Entry 6WJV (electron microscopy, 3.50 A resolution); this record covers chains 3 and 4 of the 4 polymer chains in the assembly.

# Chain 3
Protein: DNA polymerase epsilon subunit C
From: Saccharomyces cerevisiae (strain ATCC 204508 / S288c)
UniProtKB: P27344 (DPB3_YEAST); residue numbers follow UniProt; this construct covers 1-201
Amino-acid sequence (201 residues; each row starts with the number of its first residue):
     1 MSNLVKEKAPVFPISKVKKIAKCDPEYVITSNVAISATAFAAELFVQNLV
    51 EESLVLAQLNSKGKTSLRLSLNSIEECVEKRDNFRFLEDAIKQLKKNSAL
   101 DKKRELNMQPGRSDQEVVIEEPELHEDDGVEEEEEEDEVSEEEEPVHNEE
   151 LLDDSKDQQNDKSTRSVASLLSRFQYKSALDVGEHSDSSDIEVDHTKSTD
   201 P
Unresolved in the structure: 1-8, 94-201
Swiss-Prot annotation at these positions:
  - modified residue (Phosphoserine): S186, S188, S189

# Chain 4
Protein: DNA polymerase epsilon subunit D
From: Saccharomyces cerevisiae (strain ATCC 204508 / S288c)
UniProtKB: Q04603 (DPB4_YEAST); residues 1-196 here = UniProt positions 1-196
Amino-acid sequence (196 residues; row label = number of the first residue in the row):
     1 MPPKGWRKDAQGNYPTTSYIKEQENITIQDLLFPKSTIVNLAREVPQQSG
    51 KKLLINKDASLALQRGATVFVNHLLLFAREIAKSQDKKSCSVDDVLSALD
   101 HIGHSALKGPVRDKLDEYQAAVEQRKKEKLDSGEVDADGDIDMGEDKENV
   151 PVEKVKEHDEIEEQGDALQDVEESSEKKQKTESQDVETRVQNLEQT
Unresolved in the structure: 1-17, 125-196
Swiss-Prot annotation at these positions:
  - modified residue: S183 (Phosphoserine)

# Chain 3 / chain 4 interface
Residue-residue contacts (69):
  A9(3) - E117(4)  hydrogen bond (backbone-side chain)
  A9(3) - Y118(4)
  K16(3) - T37(4)
  I20(3) - V71(4)  hydrophobic
  C23(3) - N72(4)  hydrogen bond
  D24(3) - N72(4)  hydrogen bond
  D24(3) - L75(4)
  E26(3) - R79(4)  hydrogen bond (backbone-side chain)
  Y27(3) - R79(4)
  V28(3) - R79(4)
  V28(3) - K88(4)
  V28(3) - S89(4)
  I29(3) - S89(4)
  I29(3) - C90(4)
  T30(3) - C90(4)
  S31(3) - C90(4)
  V33(3) - V92(4)
  A34(3) - S91(4)
  S36(3) - Y118(4)
  A37(3) - V111(4)
  A37(3) - L115(4)  hydrophobic
  T38(3) - L74(4)
  T38(3) - L75(4)
  F40(3) - V111(4)  hydrophobic
  F40(3) - K114(4)
  F40(3) - Y118(4)  hydrophobic
  A41(3) - F70(4)
  A41(3) - L74(4)  hydrophobic
  A41(3) - L107(4)
  A41(3) - V111(4)
  A42(3) - F70(4)  hydrophobic
  A42(3) - V71(4)  hydrophobic
  E43(3) - L41(4)
  E43(3) - K114(4)  salt bridge
  L44(3) - L107(4)
  L44(3) - P110(4)
  L44(3) - V111(4)
  L44(3) - K114(4)
  F45(3) - G66(4)
  F45(3) - F70(4)  hydrophobic
  F45(3) - H104(4)
  F45(3) - L107(4)  hydrophobic
  V46(3) - A67(4)  hydrophobic
  Q47(3) - L41(4)
  Q47(3) - A42(4)
  Q47(3) - E44(4)
  N48(3) - L107(4)
  L49(3) - L63(4)  hydrophobic
  V50(3) - E44(4)
  V50(3) - L63(4)  hydrophobic
  E51(3) - E44(4)
  L67(3) - G50(4)
  L67(3) - K51(4)
  R68(3) - L54(4)
  L69(3) - I55(4)  hydrophobic
  L69(3) - N56(4)
  S70(3) - N56(4)
  L71(3) - D58(4)
  N83(3) - I102(4)
  N83(3) - G103(4)
  N83(3) - H104(4)  hydrogen bond (backbone-side chain)
  F86(3) - V69(4)  hydrophobic
  F86(3) - F70(4)  hydrophobic
  F86(3) - H73(4)
  L87(3) - G66(4)
  L87(3) - V69(4)  hydrophobic
  A90(3) - R65(4)
  K92(3) - N25(4)
  Q93(3) - R65(4)
Interface residues without a listed pair, chain 3 (43 interface residues in all): P10, F12, I74, F84
Interface residues without a listed pair, chain 4 (46 interface residues in all): I38, R43, S49, A59, A62, V95, L96, A121

# Overview
43 residues of chain 3 face 46 of chain 4 across their interface; the contacts include 5 hydrogen bonds and 1
salt bridge. Among the polar pairs are E43(3)-K114(4), A9(3)-E117(4) and C23(3)-N72(4).
Here chain 3 is DNA polymerase epsilon subunit C and chain 4 is DNA polymerase epsilon subunit D, both from
Saccharomyces cerevisiae (strain ATCC 204508 / S288c). Entry 6WJV (Structure of the Saccharomyces cerevisiae
polymerase epsilon holoenzyme) was determined by electron microscopy.
